Entry 6M4N (electron microscopy, 3.80 A resolution); this record covers chains A and G of the 8 polymer chains in the assembly.

# Chain A
Name: Serine palmitoyltransferase 1
Organism: Homo sapiens
Notes: EC 2.3.1.50
UniProt: O15269 (SPTC1_HUMAN); residue numbers follow UniProt; this construct covers 1-473
Chain sequence (473 residues; numbered 1 to 473; the number before each row is that of its first residue):
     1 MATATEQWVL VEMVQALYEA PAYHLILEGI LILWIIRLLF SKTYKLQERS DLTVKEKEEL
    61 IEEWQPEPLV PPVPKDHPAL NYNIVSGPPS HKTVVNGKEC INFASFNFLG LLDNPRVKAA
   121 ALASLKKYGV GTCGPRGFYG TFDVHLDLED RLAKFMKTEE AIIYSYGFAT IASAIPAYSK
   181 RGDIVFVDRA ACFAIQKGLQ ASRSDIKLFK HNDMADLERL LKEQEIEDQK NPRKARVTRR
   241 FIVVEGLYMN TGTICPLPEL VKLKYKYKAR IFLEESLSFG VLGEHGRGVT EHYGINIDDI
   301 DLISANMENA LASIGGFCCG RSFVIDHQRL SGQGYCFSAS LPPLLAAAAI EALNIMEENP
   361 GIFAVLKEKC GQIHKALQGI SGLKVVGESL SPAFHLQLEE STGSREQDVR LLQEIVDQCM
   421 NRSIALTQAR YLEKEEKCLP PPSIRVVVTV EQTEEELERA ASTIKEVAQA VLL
Unresolved in the structure: 1-17, 46-52, 473
UniProt features mapped onto this chain:
  - modified residue: Tyr164 (Phosphotyrosine)
Residues lining bound ligands: pyridoxal phosphate (PLP): Phe337, Ser338, Ala339

# Chain G
Name: ORM1-like protein 3
Organism: Homo sapiens
UniProt: Q8N138 (ORML3_HUMAN); residue numbers follow UniProt; this construct covers 1-153
Chain sequence (153 residues; numbered 1 to 153; the number before each row is that of its first residue):
     1 MNVGTAHSEV NPNTRVMNSR GIWLSYVLAI GLLHIVLLSI PFVSVPVVWT LTNLIHNMGM
    61 YIFLHTVKGT PFETPDQGKA RLLTHWEQMD YGVQFTASRK FLTITPIVLY FLTSFYTKYD
   121 QIHFVLNTVS LMSVLIPKLP QLHGVRIFGI NKY
Unresolved in the structure: 1-11, 151-153
UniProt features mapped onto this chain:
  - region: Met1 to Met17 (Important for ceramide level-sensing)
  - modified residue: Pro137 (Hydroxyproline)

# How chain A and chain G interact
Pairs across the interface (22):
  Pro21(A) - Tyr119(G)  hydrophobic
  Tyr23(A) - Gln121(G)  hydrogen bond
  Tyr23(A) - Phe124(G)  hydrophobic
  His24(A) - Tyr110(G)  hydrogen bond
  His24(A) - Ser114(G)
  His24(A) - Tyr119(G)
  His24(A) - Phe124(G)
  Leu27(A) - Tyr110(G)
  Glu28(A) - Phe111(G)
  Glu28(A) - Ser114(G)
  Leu31(A) - Tyr110(G)  hydrophobic
  Leu31(A) - Phe111(G)  hydrophobic
  Leu38(A) - Thr103(G)
  Leu39(A) - Lys100(G)
  Ser41(A) - Phe95(G)
  Lys42(A) - Phe95(G)
  Lys42(A) - Lys100(G)
  Thr43(A) - Phe95(G)
  Tyr44(A) - Gly92(G)
  Tyr44(A) - Gln94(G)
  Tyr44(A) - Phe95(G)
  Lys45(A) - Val93(G)
Other interface residues (no listed pair), chain A (16 interface residues in all): Ile32, Trp34, Ile35
Other interface residues (no listed pair), chain G (18 interface residues in all): Ile104, Ile107, Thr128, Leu131, Leu139, Pro140

# Overview
Chain A and chain G form an interface of 16 and 18 residues respectively, with 2 hydrogen bonds. Polar
contacts include Tyr23(A)-Gln121(G) and His24(A)-Tyr110(G). Ligands of chain A: pyridoxal phosphate.
Chain A is Serine palmitoyltransferase 1 and chain G is ORM1-like protein 3, both from Homo sapiens; the
structure, Cryo-EM structure of the dimeric SPT-ORMDL3 complex, was determined by electron microscopy,
deposited together with 6M4O, 7CQI and 7CQK.
